PDB entry 3NBY | X-ray diffraction, 3.42 A resolution | chains B and A of the 3 polymer chains in the assembly

[Chain B]
Protein: Snurportin-1
Source organism: Homo sapiens
Reference sequence: O95149 (SPN1_HUMAN); residues 14-359 here correspond to UniProt positions 15-360 (UniProt number = residue number + 1)
Amino-acid sequence (361 residues; row label = number of the first residue in the row; numbers below 1 keep their minus sign (Gly-1 is residue -1)):
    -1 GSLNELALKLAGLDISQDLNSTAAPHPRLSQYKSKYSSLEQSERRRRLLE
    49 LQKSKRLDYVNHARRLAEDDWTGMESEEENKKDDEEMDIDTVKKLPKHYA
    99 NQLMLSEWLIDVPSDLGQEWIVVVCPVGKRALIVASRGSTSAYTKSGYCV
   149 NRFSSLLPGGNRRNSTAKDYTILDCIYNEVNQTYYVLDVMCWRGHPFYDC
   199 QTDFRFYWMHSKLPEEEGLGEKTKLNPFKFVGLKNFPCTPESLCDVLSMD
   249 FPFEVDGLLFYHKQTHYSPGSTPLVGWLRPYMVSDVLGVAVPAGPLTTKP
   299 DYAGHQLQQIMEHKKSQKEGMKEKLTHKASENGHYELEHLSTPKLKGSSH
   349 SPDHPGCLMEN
Unresolved in the structure: 30-33, 71-90, 161-164, 287-347
Sequence notes: expression tag (-1 to 13)
UniProt features mapped onto this chain:
  - region: Gly126 to Arg128 (Interaction with m3G-cap structure)
  - site (Interaction with m3G-cap structure): Ser104, Lys143, Trp275
  - modified residue (Phosphoserine): Ser74, Ser349
Reported in the primary citation:
  - mutagenesis - L6S: abolished binding to Exportin-1 (chain A)

[Chain A]
Protein: Exportin-1
Source organism: Mus musculus
Reference sequence: Q6P5F9 (XPO1_MOUSE); residues 1-1071 here = UniProt positions 1-1071
Amino-acid sequence (1073 residues; each row starts with the number of its first residue; numbers below 1 keep their minus sign (Gly-1 is residue -1)):
    -1 GSMPAIMTMLADHAARQLLDFSQKLDINLLDNVVNCLYHGEGAQQRMAQE
    49 VLTHLKEHPDAWTRVDTILEFSQNMNTKYYGLQILENVIKTRWKILPRNQ
    99 CEGIKKYVVGLIIKTSSDPTCVEKEKVYIGKLNMILVQILKQEWPKHWPT
   149 FISDIVGASRTSESLCQNNMVILKLLSEEVFDFSSGQITQVKAKHLKDSM
   199 CNEFSQIFQLCQFVMENSQNAPLVHATLETLLRFLNWIPLGYIFETKLIS
   249 TLIYKFLNVPMFRNVSLKCLTEIAGVSVSQYEEQFETLFTLTMMQLKQML
   299 PLNTNIRLAYSNGKDDEQNFIQNLSLFLCTFLKEHGQLLEKRLNLREALM
   349 EALHYMLLVSEVEETEIFKICLEYWNHLAAELYRESPFSTSASPLLSGSQ
   399 HFDIPPRRQLYLTVLSKVRLLMVSRMAKPEEVLVVENDQGEVVREFMKDT
   449 DSINLYKNMRETLVYLTHLDYVDTEIIMTKKLQNQVNGTEWSWKNLNTLC
   499 WAIGSISGAMHEEDEKRFLVTVIKDLLGLCEQKRGKDNKAIIASNIMYIV
   549 GQYPRFLRAHWKFLKTVVNKLFEFMHETHDGVQDMACDTFIKIAQKCRRH
   599 FVQVQVGEVMPFIDEILNNINTIICDLQPQQVHTFYEAVGYMIGAQTDQT
   649 VQEHLIEKYMLLPNQVWDSIIQQATKNVDILKDPETVKQLGSILKTNVRA
   699 CKAVGHPFVIQLGRIYLDMLNVYKCLSENISAAIQANGEMVTKQPLIRSM
   749 RTVKRETLKLISGWVSRSNDPQMVAENFVPPLLDAVLIDYQRNVPAAREP
   799 EVLSTMAIIVNKLGGHITAEIPQIFDAVFECTLNMINKDFEEYPEHRTNF
   849 FLLLQAVNSHCFPAFLAIPPAQFKLVLDSIIWAFKHTMRNVADTGLQILF
   899 TLLQNVAQEEAAAQSFYQTYFCDILQHIFSVVTDTSHTAGLTMHASILAY
   949 MFNLVEEGKISTPLNPGNPVNNQMFIQDYVANLLKSAFPHLQDAQVKLFV
   999 TGLFSLNQDIPAFKEHLRDFLVQIKEFAGEDTSDLFLEERETALRQAQEE
  1049 KHKLQMSVPGILNPHEIPEEMCD
Unresolved in the structure: -1 to 11, 67-69, 1056-1071
Sequence notes: expression tag (-1 to 0)
UniProt features mapped onto this chain:
  - modified residue: Ser391 (Phosphoserine), Lys446 (N6-acetyllysine), Thr448 (Phosphothreonine), Ser450 (Phosphoserine), Tyr454 (Phosphotyrosine), Lys693 (N6-acetyllysine), Ser1031 (Phosphoserine)
Reported in the primary citation:
  - mutagenesis - A541K: abolished binding to PKI NES
  - mutagenesis - C528S: decreased binding to NES
  - mutagenesis - C528A, C528T: unchanged binding to NES
  - mutagenesis - C528V: unchanged binding to Snurportin-1 (chain B)
  - mutagenesis - C528W, A541K: decreased binding to Snurportin-1 (chain B)

[Interface between chain B and chain A]
Pairs across the interface (74; chain B residue first):
  Leu1(B) - Lys514(A)
  Leu1(B) - His558(A)
  Glu3(B) - Lys522(A)  salt bridge
  Leu4(B) - Val518(A)  hydrophobic
  Leu4(B) - Ile521(A)  hydrophobic
  Leu4(B) - Lys522(A)
  Leu4(B) - Phe561(A)  hydrophobic
  Ala5(B) - Phe561(A)
  Ala5(B) - Thr564(A)
  Lys7(B) - Lys522(A)  hydrogen bond (side chain-backbone)
  Lys7(B) - Leu525(A)
  Lys7(B) - Gly526(A)
  Leu8(B) - Leu525(A)
  Leu8(B) - Ile544(A)  hydrophobic
  Leu8(B) - Phe561(A)  hydrophobic
  Leu8(B) - Thr564(A)
  Leu8(B) - Val565(A)  hydrophobic
  Leu8(B) - Lys568(A)
  Ala9(B) - Lys568(A)  hydrogen bond (backbone-side chain)
  Leu11(B) - Leu525(A)  hydrophobic
  Leu11(B) - Cys528(A)  hydrophobic
  Leu11(B) - Ile544(A)  hydrophobic
  Leu11(B) - Lys568(A)  hydrogen bond (backbone-side chain)
  Asp12(B) - Lys537(A)
  Asp12(B) - Glu571(A)
  Ile13(B) - Lys534(A)
  Ile13(B) - Lys537(A)
  Ile13(B) - Ala538(A)  hydrophobic
  Ile13(B) - Glu575(A)
  Gln15(B) - Lys537(A)
  Ala21(B) - His574(A)
  Ala22(B) - Glu571(A)
  Tyr34(B) - Glu529(A)  hydrogen bond
  Asn99(B) - Thr576(A)  hydrogen bond
  Val125(B) - Asn619(A)
  Lys127(B) - Cys623(A)
  Lys143(B) - Thr576(A)
  Lys143(B) - Asp624(A)  salt bridge
  Ser144(B) - Thr576(A)
  Ser144(B) - Gln581(A)
  Tyr146(B) - Gln626(A)
  Tyr146(B) - Pro627(A)
  Tyr146(B) - Gln628(A)
  Val148(B) - Lys686(A)  hydrogen bond (backbone-side chain)
  Asn149(B) - Glu683(A)
  Asn149(B) - Lys686(A)  hydrogen bond
  Tyr175(B) - Glu683(A)  hydrogen bond
  Tyr175(B) - Gln687(A)  hydrogen bond
  Glu177(B) - Gln687(A)  hydrogen bond (backbone-side chain)
  Gln180(B) - Asp681(A)
  Gln180(B) - Glu683(A)
  Gln180(B) - Thr684(A)
  Lys220(B) - Asp681(A)  salt bridge
  Phe226(B) - Glu683(A)
  Arg277(B) - Thr620(A)
  His348(B) - Asn775(A)
  Ser349(B) - Asn775(A)
  Pro350(B) - Leu715(A)  hydrophobic
  Asp351(B) - Gly711(A)
  Asp351(B) - Arg712(A)
  Asp351(B) - Leu715(A)
  Pro353(B) - Leu715(A)  hydrophobic
  Pro353(B) - Asp716(A)
  Gly354(B) - Asp716(A)  hydrogen bond (backbone-side chain)
  Cys355(B) - Asp716(A)  hydrogen bond (backbone-side chain)
  Cys355(B) - Asn719(A)
  Met357(B) - Val676(A)  hydrophobic
  Met357(B) - Asn719(A)
  Met357(B) - Cys723(A)  hydrophobic
  Glu358(B) - Asn719(A)
  Glu358(B) - Lys722(A)  hydrogen bond (backbone-side chain)
  Glu358(B) - Asp782(A)
  Asn359(B) - Lys722(A)  hydrogen bond (backbone-side chain)
  Asn359(B) - Asp782(A)
Also at the interface, not in a pair above, chain B (46 interface residues in all): Gly10, Ser14, Ala98, Gly126, Val178, Glu252, Asp254, Leu356
Also at the interface, not in a pair above, chain A (52 interface residues in all): Met545, Lys560, Phe572, Gln663, Val664, Ser667, Ile669, Ala672
The authors on this interface:
  - pairs named by the authors: Cys528(A)-Leu11(B)
  - interface residues, chain B: Leu1(B), Leu11(B), Ile13(B)
  - interface residues, chain A: Lys522(A) (citing earlier work)
  - interface residues, chain A: Lys514(A), Lys560(A) (proposed by the authors, not directly observed)

[Summary]
The interface between chain B and chain A involves 46 residues on one side and 52 on the other, with 14
hydrogen bonds and 3 salt bridges. Among the polar pairs are Glu3(B)-Lys522(A), Lys143(B)-Asp624(A) and
Lys220(B)-Asp681(A). The authors report a contact between Cys528(A) and Leu11(B). From the paper: C528W and
A541K of chain A reduce binding to Snurportin-1 (chain B); interface residues Leu1(B), Leu11(B) and Lys522(A)
among others; 7 substitutions were tested in all.
Chain B is Snurportin-1 (Homo sapiens) and chain A is Exportin-1 (Mus musculus); the structure, Crystal
structure of the PKI NES-CRM1-RanGTP nuclear export complex, was determined by X-ray diffraction together with
3NBZ, 3NC0 and 3NC1 from the same study.
